PDB entry 4QW6 | X-ray diffraction, 2.90 A resolution | chains I and Y of the 28 polymer chains in the assembly

== Chain I ==
Name: Proteasome subunit beta type-3
Source organism: Saccharomyces cerevisiae
Notes: EC 3.4.25.1
UniProt: P25451 (PSB3_YEAST); residues 0-204 here correspond to UniProt positions 1-205 (UniProt number = residue number + 1)
Amino-acid sequence (205 residues; numbered 0 to 204; the number before each row is that of its first residue; numbering starts at 0):
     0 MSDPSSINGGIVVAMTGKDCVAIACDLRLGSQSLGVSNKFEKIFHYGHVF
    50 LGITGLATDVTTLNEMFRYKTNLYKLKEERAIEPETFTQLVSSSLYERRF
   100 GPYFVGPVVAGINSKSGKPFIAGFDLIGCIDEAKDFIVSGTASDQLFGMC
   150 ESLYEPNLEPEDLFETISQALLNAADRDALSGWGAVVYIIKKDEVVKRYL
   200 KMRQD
Not modelled in the structure: 0
Metal / ion sites: Mg2+ site 1: Ala174, Asp177, Ser180; Mg2+ site 2: Asp204 (shared with Ala165(Y), Asp168(Y), Ser171(Y) of chain Y)
Ligand contacts: CARFILZOMIB, bound form (3BV; N-{(2S)-2-[(morpholin-4-ylacetyl)amino]-4-phenylbutanoyl}-L-leucyl-N-[(2R,3S,4S)-1,3-dihydroxy-2,6-dimethylheptan-4-yl]-L-phenylalaninamide): Ser4, Arg98, Asp124, Leu125, Ile126, Cys128, Asp130

== Chain Y ==
Name: Proteasome subunit beta type-5
Source organism: Saccharomyces cerevisiae
Notes: EC 3.4.25.1
UniProt: P30656 (PSB5_YEAST); residues 1-212 here correspond to UniProt positions 76-287 (UniProt number = residue number + 75)
Amino-acid sequence (212 residues; each row starts with the number of its first residue):
     1 TTTLAFRFQGGIIVAVDSRATAGNWVASQTVKKVIEINPFLLGTVAGGAA
    51 DCQFWETWLGSQCRLHELREKERISVAAASKILSNLVYQYKGAGLSMGTM
   101 ICGYTRKEGPTIYYVDSDGTRLKGDIFCVGSGQTFAYGVLDSNYKWDLSV
   151 EDALYLGKRSILAAAHRDAYSGGSVNLYHVTEDGWIYHGNHDVGELFWKV
   201 KEEEGSFNNVIG
Covalently attached groups: CARFILZOMIB, bound form (3BV) linked to Thr1
Sequence notes: engineered mutation Val45 (Met120 in P30656)
Metal / ion sites: Mg2+: Ala165, Asp168, Ser171 (shared with Asp204(I) of chain I)
Ligand contacts: CARFILZOMIB, bound form (3BV; N-{(2S)-2-[(morpholin-4-ylacetyl)amino]-4-phenylbutanoyl}-L-leucyl-N-[(2R,3S,4S)-1,3-dihydroxy-2,6-dimethylheptan-4-yl]-L-phenylalaninamide): Arg19, Ala20, Thr21, Ala22, Ala27, Val31, Lys33, Val45, Ala46, Gly47, Gly48, Ala49, Ser96, Ser131, Tyr170

== Chain I / chain Y interface ==
Contacting residue pairs (46; chain I residue first):
  Leu26(I) - Ile211(Y)  hydrophobic
  Arg27(I) - Ala169(Y)
  Ser32(I) - Arg167(Y)
  Ser32(I) - Asp168(Y)
  Ser32(I) - Ala169(Y)  hydrogen bond (backbone-backbone)
  Ser32(I) - Tyr170(Y)
  Leu33(I) - Phe135(Y)  hydrophobic
  Gly34(I) - Arg167(Y)  hydrogen bond (backbone-side chain)
  Val35(I) - Arg167(Y)  hydrogen bond (backbone-side chain)
  Asn37(I) - His166(Y)
  Asn37(I) - Asn209(Y)  hydrogen bond (side chain-backbone)
  Asn37(I) - Val210(Y)
  Lys38(I) - Asn209(Y)  hydrogen bond (side chain-backbone)
  Lys38(I) - Ile211(Y)
  Gln144(I) - Trp25(Y)
  Asp175(I) - Val26(Y)
  Arg176(I) - Trp25(Y)
  Arg176(I) - Val26(Y)  hydrogen bond (side chain-backbone)
  Arg176(I) - Ala27(Y)  hydrogen bond (side chain-backbone)
  Arg176(I) - Ser28(Y)
  Asp177(I) - Asn24(Y)
  Asp177(I) - Val26(Y)
  Ala178(I) - Asn24(Y)  hydrogen bond (backbone-backbone)
  Ala178(I) - Val26(Y)
  Ala178(I) - Ala169(Y)
  Ala178(I) - Tyr170(Y)  hydrophobic
  Leu179(I) - Asn24(Y)
  Trp182(I) - His166(Y)  hydrogen bond (side chain-backbone)
  Trp182(I) - Arg167(Y)
  Tyr198(I) - Ile211(Y)  hydrophobic
  Lys200(I) - Trp198(Y)
  Met201(I) - Trp198(Y)
  Arg202(I) - Gln29(Y)
  Arg202(I) - Gly173(Y)  hydrogen bond (side chain-backbone)
  Arg202(I) - Asp192(Y)  salt bridge
  Arg202(I) - Gly194(Y)
  Gln203(I) - His166(Y)  hydrogen bond (backbone-side chain)
  Gln203(I) - Phe197(Y)
  Gln203(I) - Trp198(Y)
  Gln203(I) - Val210(Y)
  Asp204(I) - Arg19(Y)  salt bridge
  Asp204(I) - Ala165(Y)
  Asp204(I) - Ser171(Y)
  Asp204(I) - Gly172(Y)
  Asp204(I) - Gly173(Y)  hydrogen bond (side chain-backbone)
  Asp204(I) - Val193(Y)
Also at the interface, not in a pair above, chain I (23 interface residues in all): Ser5, Gln31

== Overview ==
23 residues of chain I and 25 residues of chain Y are in contact; the contacts include 12 hydrogen bonds and 2
salt bridges. Among the polar pairs are Arg202(I)-Asp192(Y), Asp204(I)-Arg19(Y) and Gly34(I)-Arg167(Y).
Ligands of chain I: CARFILZOMIB, bound form.
Here chain I is Proteasome subunit beta type-3 and chain Y is Proteasome subunit beta type-5, both from
Saccharomyces cerevisiae. Entry 4QW6 (yCP beta5-M45V mutant in complex with carfilzomib) was determined by
X-ray diffraction (same publication as 4QUX, 4QUY, 4QV0, 4QV1, 4QV3, 4QV4 and 42 further entries).
